PDB entry 6R7L | electron microscopy, 6.00 A resolution (low resolution: residue-level contacts below are approximate; hydrogen-bond / salt-bridge calls are withheld) | chains E and Y of the 3 polymer chains in the assembly

[Chain E]
Molecule: SecE, Protein translocase subunit SecE
From: Escherichia coli
Reference sequence: A0A377BMD6 (A0A377BMD6_ECOLX); residues 60-127 here correspond to UniProt positions 38-105 (UniProt number = residue number - 22)
Chain sequence (107 residues; each row starts with the number of its first residue; note: 20 numbers in that range are skipped by the numbering (no residue carries them; nothing is unmodelled there); X marks 39 residues of unknown identity (built as UNK)):
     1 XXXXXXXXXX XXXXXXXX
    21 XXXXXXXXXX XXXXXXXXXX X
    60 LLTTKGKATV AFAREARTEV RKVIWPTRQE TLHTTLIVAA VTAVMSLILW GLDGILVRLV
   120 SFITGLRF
Unresolved in the structure: 119-127

[Chain Y]
Molecule: Protein translocase subunit SecY
From: Escherichia coli
Reference sequence: P0AGA2 (SECY_ECOLI); residues 1-443 here = UniProt positions 1-443
Chain sequence (443 residues; each row starts with the number of its first residue):
     1 MAKQPGLDFQ SAKGGLGELK RRLLFVIGAL IVFRIGSFIP IPGIDAAVLA KLLEQQRGTI
    61 IEMFNMFSGG ALSRASIFAL GIMPYISASI IIQLLTVVHP TLAEIKKEGE SGRRKISQYT
   121 RYGTLVLAIF QSIGIATGLP NMPGMQGLVI NPGFAFYFTA VVSLVTGTMF LMWLGEQITE
   181 RGIGNGISII IFAGIVAGLP PAIAHTIEQA RQGDLHFLVL LLVAVLVFAV TFFVVFVERG
   241 QRRIVVNYAK RQQGRRVYAA QSTHLPLKVN MAGVIPAIFA SSIILFPATI ASWFGGGTGW
   301 NWLTTISLYL QPGQPLYVLL YASAIIFFCF FYTALVFNPR ETADNLKKSG AFVPGIRPGE
   361 QTAKYIDKVM TRLTLVGALY ITFICLIPEF MRDAMKVPFY FGGTSLLIVV VVIMDFMAQV
   421 QTLMMSSQYE SALKKANLKG YGR
Unresolved in the structure: 1-17, 38-42, 297-299, 427-443
Curated features (UniProtKB/Swiss-Prot):
  - mutagenesis: Pro40 (P40S: In secY100; temperature-sensitive), Ile60 to Arg74 (Some loss of viability, supports protein translocation; strongly suppresses defective and missing signal sequences; transient transmembrane channels open), Asn65 to Gly70 (Grows almost as well as wild-type, supports protein translocation; strongly suppresses defective and missing signal sequences; transient transmembrane channels open), Phe67 (F67C: In prlA3; altered signal sequence interaction, transient channel opening and closing in presence of oxidant; massive ion flux when cross-linked to SecE C-120 mutation), Gly167 (G167E: In secY100; temperature-sensitive), Gly240 (G240D: In secY24; temperature-sensitive at 42 degrees Celsius, impairs interaction with SecE even at 30 degrees in vitro), Ser282 (S282R: In prlA401; altered signal sequence interaction, transient transmembrane channels open), Phe286 (F286Y: In prlA4-1; altered signal sequence interaction), Pro287 (P287L: In secY161; altered signal sequence interaction), Ile290 (I290T: In secY121; altered signal sequence interaction), Arg357 (R357H: In secY39; cold-sensitive), Ala363 (A363S: In secY40; cold-sensitive), 2 further mutagenesis entries in UniProt

[Interface between chain E and chain Y]
Residue-residue contacts (9):
  Glu74(E) - Arg372(Y)
  Lys81(E) - Gly240(Y)
  Lys81(E) - Gln241(Y)
  Lys81(E) - Arg242(Y)
  Ile83(E) - Gly240(Y)
  Thr93(E) - Val235(Y)
  Leu108(E) - Val196(Y)
  Leu108(E) - Ala197(Y)
  Asp112(E) - Ala197(Y)
Other interface residues (no listed pair), chain E (9 interface residues in all): Val82, Val100, Met104
Other interface residues (no listed pair), chain Y (11 interface residues in all): Ala193, Arg239, Pro315, Ile413

[Overview]
9 residues of chain E face 11 of chain Y across their interface. Curated annotation (UniProt) lists 16
mutagenesis sites on chain Y.
Chain E is SecE, Protein translocase subunit SecE and chain Y is Protein translocase subunit SecY, both from
Escherichia coli; the structure, Ribosome-bound SecYEG translocon in a nanodisc, was determined by electron
microscopy.
